PDB entry 5C7E | X-ray diffraction, 3.10 A resolution | chains C and D of the 8 polymer chains in the assembly

[Chain C (and D)]
Protein: ASPR2 protein
Organism: Oryza sativa
Notes: fragment: N-terminal domain; chain D of this document is another copy of the same molecule, construct and numbering; everything in this record applies to it too
Reference sequence: Q5NBT9 (Q5NBT9_ORYSJ); residue numbers follow UniProt; this construct covers 1-209
Chain sequence (209 residues; each row starts with the number of its first residue):
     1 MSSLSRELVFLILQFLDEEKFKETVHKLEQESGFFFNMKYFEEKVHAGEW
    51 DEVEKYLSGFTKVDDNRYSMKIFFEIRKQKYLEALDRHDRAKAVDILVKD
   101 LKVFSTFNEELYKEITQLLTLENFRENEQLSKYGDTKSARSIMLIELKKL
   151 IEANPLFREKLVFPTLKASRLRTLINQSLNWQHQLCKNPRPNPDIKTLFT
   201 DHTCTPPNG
Disordered / not traced: 207-209
Bound ions: Zn2+: H183, C186, H202, C204
What the authors report for this chain:
  - mutagenesis - N176H: decreased stability

[Interface between chain C and chain D]
Contacting residue pairs - 90 pairs, chain C then chain D:
  L4(C) - L198(D)  hydrophobic
  S5(C) - R172(D)
  E7(C) - K196(D)
  E7(C) - T197(D)  hydrogen bond
  E7(C) - L198(D)  hydrogen bond (side chain-backbone)
  E7(C) - F199(D)
  L8(C) - F15(D)  hydrophobic
  L8(C) - I175(D)  hydrophobic
  L8(C) - L198(D)
  F10(C) - F199(D)  hydrophobic
  L11(C) - F199(D)  hydrophobic
  I12(C) - I12(D)  hydrophobic
  I12(C) - F15(D)  hydrophobic
  F15(C) - L8(D)  hydrophobic
  F15(C) - I12(D)  hydrophobic
  L16(C) - L28(D)  hydrophobic
  F21(C) - L28(D)  hydrophobic
  F21(C) - E31(D)
  F21(C) - S32(D)
  K22(C) - E31(D)  hydrogen bond (backbone-side chain)
  E23(C) - K27(D)  salt bridge
  E23(C) - E31(D)  hydrogen bond (backbone-side chain)
  E23(C) - K55(D)  salt bridge
  T24(C) - T24(D)
  T24(C) - K27(D)  hydrogen bond (side chain-backbone)
  T24(C) - L28(D)  hydrogen bond (side chain-backbone)
  T24(C) - E31(D)  hydrogen bond (backbone-side chain)
  K27(C) - E23(D)  salt bridge
  K27(C) - T24(D)  hydrogen bond (backbone-side chain)
  K27(C) - K27(D)
  L28(C) - L16(D)  hydrophobic
  L28(C) - F21(D)  hydrophobic
  L28(C) - T24(D)  hydrogen bond (backbone-side chain)
  E31(C) - F21(D)
  E31(C) - K22(D)  hydrogen bond (side chain-backbone)
  E31(C) - E23(D)  hydrogen bond (side chain-backbone)
  E31(C) - T24(D)  hydrogen bond
  S32(C) - F21(D)
  K55(C) - E23(D)  salt bridge
  P164(C) - F199(D)  hydrophobic
  L166(C) - F199(D)  hydrophobic
  R170(C) - Q182(D)
  R170(C) - L198(D)  hydrogen bond (side chain-backbone)
  R170(C) - F199(D)  hydrogen bond (side chain-backbone)
  R170(C) - T200(D)
  R170(C) - D201(D)  salt bridge
  L171(C) - I175(D)  hydrophobic
  R172(C) - L4(D)
  R172(C) - S5(D)  hydrogen bond
  L174(C) - I175(D)  hydrophobic
  L174(C) - S178(D)  hydrogen bond (backbone-side chain)
  L174(C) - Q182(D)
  L174(C) - L198(D)
  I175(C) - L4(D)  hydrophobic
  I175(C) - L8(D)  hydrophobic
  I175(C) - L171(D)  hydrophobic
  I175(C) - L174(D)  hydrophobic
  N176(C) - L4(D)
  Q177(C) - S178(D)
  Q177(C) - W181(D)
  Q177(C) - Q182(D)  hydrogen bond
  Q177(C) - D201(D)  hydrogen bond
  S178(C) - L174(D)  hydrogen bond (side chain-backbone)
  S178(C) - Q177(D)
  S178(C) - S178(D)  hydrogen bond
  N180(C) - W181(D)
  W181(C) - Q177(D)
  W181(C) - N180(D)
  W181(C) - W181(D)
  Q182(C) - R170(D)
  Q182(C) - L174(D)
  Q182(C) - Q177(D)  hydrogen bond
  Q184(C) - Q184(D)
  D194(C) - M1(D)
  I195(C) - M1(D)
  K196(C) - M1(D)  hydrogen bond (backbone-backbone)
  K196(C) - E7(D)
  T197(C) - E7(D)  hydrogen bond
  L198(C) - L4(D)  hydrophobic
  L198(C) - E7(D)
  L198(C) - R170(D)  hydrogen bond (backbone-side chain)
  L198(C) - L174(D)
  F199(C) - E7(D)
  F199(C) - L11(D)  hydrophobic
  F199(C) - P164(D)  hydrophobic
  F199(C) - L166(D)  hydrophobic
  F199(C) - R170(D)  hydrogen bond (backbone-side chain)
  T200(C) - R170(D)
  D201(C) - R170(D)  salt bridge
  D201(C) - Q177(D)  hydrogen bond
Other interface residues (no listed pair), chain C (43 interface residues in all): V9, E19, Q30
Other interface residues (no listed pair), chain D (40 interface residues in all): V9, F10, Q30

[In short]
Chain C and chain D form an interface of 43 and 40 residues respectively; the contacts include 26 hydrogen
bonds and 6 salt bridges. Among the polar pairs are E23(C)-K27(D), E23(C)-K55(D) and R170(C)-D201(D). H183(C),
C186(C), H202(C) and C204(C) coordinate Zn2+. The paper reports that N176H of chain C reduces stability.
Both chains are ASPR2 protein (Oryza sativa). Entry 5C7E (Crystal structure of the rice Topless related
protein 2 (TPR2) N-terminal domain (1-209) in complex with ...) was determined by X-ray diffraction, deposited
together with 4ZHE, 5C6Q, 5C6V and 5C7F.
